Entry 3RIG (X-ray diffraction, 2.00 A resolution); this record covers chains A and C.

[Chain A]
Name: NAD-dependent deacetylase sirtuin-5
Organism: Homo sapiens
Notes: EC 3.5.1.-
UniProtKB: Q9NXA8 (SIRT5_HUMAN); residues 34-302 here = UniProt positions 34-302
Sequence (273 residues; numbered 30 to 302; the number before each row is that of its first residue):
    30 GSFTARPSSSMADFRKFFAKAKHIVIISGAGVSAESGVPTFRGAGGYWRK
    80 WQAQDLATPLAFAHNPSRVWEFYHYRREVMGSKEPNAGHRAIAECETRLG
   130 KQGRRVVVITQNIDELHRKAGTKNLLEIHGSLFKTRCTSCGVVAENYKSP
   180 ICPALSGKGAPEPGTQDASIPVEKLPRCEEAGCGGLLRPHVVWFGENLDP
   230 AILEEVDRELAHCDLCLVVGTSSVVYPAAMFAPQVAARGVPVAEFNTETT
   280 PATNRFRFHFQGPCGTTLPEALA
Unresolved in the structure: 30, 62-73
Sequence notes: expression tag (30-33)
Metal / ion sites: Zn2+: Cys166, Cys169, Cys207, Cys212
Small-molecule neighbours: N-cyclohexyltaurine (NHE; 2-[N-cyclohexylamino]ethane sulfonic acid): Gly74, Ala82, Gln83, Ala86, Phe101, Tyr102, Arg105, Ile142, Leu161, Val220, Phe223, Val254
Curated features (UniProtKB/Swiss-Prot):
  - active site: His158 (Proton acceptor)
  - binding site (NAD(+)): Gln140 to Asp143, Gly249 to Ser251, Asn275 to Glu277, Cys293
  - binding site (substrate): Tyr102, Arg105
  - binding site (Zn(2+)): Cys166, Cys169, Cys207, Cys212
  - mutagenesis: Thr69 (T69A: Abolishes enzyme activity), Tyr102 (Y102F: Increases the KM for desuccinylation), Arg105 (R105M: Increases the KM for desuccinylation. Does not affect deacetylase activity), His158 (H158A: Abolishes desuccinylation and deglutarylation activity)
Reported in the primary citation:
  - binding site for N-cyclohexyltaurine: Tyr102, Arg105
  - mutagenesis - Y102F, R105M: decreased binding to desuccinylation

[Chain C]
Name: peptide of histone 3 thioacetyl-lysine 9
Sequence (12 residues; each row starts with the number of its first residue):
     4 KQTARKSTGGKA
Unresolved in the structure: 4-5, 12-15
Modified residues: Lys9 ((2S)-2-azanyl-6-(ethanethioylamino)hexanoic acid; TLY)

[Interface between chain A and chain C]
Pairs across the interface (25; chain A residue first):
  Gln83(A) - Thr11(C)  hydrogen bond
  His158(A) - Lys9(C)
  Val220(A) - Lys9(C)
  Val221(A) - Lys9(C)
  Trp222(A) - Lys9(C)
  Phe223(A) - Lys9(C)
  Phe223(A) - Ser10(C)
  Phe223(A) - Thr11(C)
  Gly224(A) - Arg8(C)  hydrogen bond (backbone-side chain)
  Gly224(A) - Lys9(C)  hydrogen bond (backbone-backbone)
  Glu225(A) - Arg8(C)
  Glu225(A) - Lys9(C)  hydrogen bond (backbone-backbone)
  Asn226(A) - Ala7(C)
  Asn226(A) - Arg8(C)
  Leu227(A) - Ala7(C)  hydrogen bond (backbone-backbone)
  Leu227(A) - Lys9(C)
  Leu232(A) - Ala7(C)  hydrophobic
  Val253(A) - Thr11(C)
  Val254(A) - Lys9(C)
  Val254(A) - Ser10(C)
  Tyr255(A) - Arg8(C)
  Tyr255(A) - Lys9(C)
  Tyr255(A) - Ser10(C)  hydrogen bond (backbone-backbone)
  Tyr255(A) - Thr11(C)
  Pro256(A) - Thr6(C)
Interface residues without a listed pair, chain A (17 interface residues in all): Gln140, Ile142

[Overview]
17 residues of chain A face 6 of chain C across their interface; the contacts include 6 hydrogen bonds. Polar
pairs include Gln83(A)-Thr11(C), Gly224(A)-Arg8(C) and Gly224(A)-Lys9(C). Ligands of chain A:
N-cyclohexyltaurine. The paper reports a binding site for N-cyclohexyltaurine at Tyr102(A) and Arg105(A);
Y102F and R105M of chain A reduce binding to desuccinylation.
Here chain A is NAD-dependent deacetylase sirtuin-5 (Homo sapiens) and chain C is peptide of histone 3
thioacetyl-lysine 9. Entry 3RIG (Sirt5 is an NAD-dependent protein lysine demalonylase and desuccinylase) was
determined by X-ray diffraction together with 3RIY from the same study.
